Entry 2PUP (X-ray diffraction, 2.60 A resolution); this record covers chains A and B.

Chain A (and B):
Molecule: Methylthioribose kinase
From: Bacillus subtilis
Notes: EC 2.7.1.100; chain B of this document is another copy of the same molecule, construct and numbering; everything in this record applies to it too
UniProt: O31663 (MTNK_BACSU); numbering as in UniProt (aligned over 1-397)
Amino-acid sequence (397 residues; each row starts with the number of its first residue):
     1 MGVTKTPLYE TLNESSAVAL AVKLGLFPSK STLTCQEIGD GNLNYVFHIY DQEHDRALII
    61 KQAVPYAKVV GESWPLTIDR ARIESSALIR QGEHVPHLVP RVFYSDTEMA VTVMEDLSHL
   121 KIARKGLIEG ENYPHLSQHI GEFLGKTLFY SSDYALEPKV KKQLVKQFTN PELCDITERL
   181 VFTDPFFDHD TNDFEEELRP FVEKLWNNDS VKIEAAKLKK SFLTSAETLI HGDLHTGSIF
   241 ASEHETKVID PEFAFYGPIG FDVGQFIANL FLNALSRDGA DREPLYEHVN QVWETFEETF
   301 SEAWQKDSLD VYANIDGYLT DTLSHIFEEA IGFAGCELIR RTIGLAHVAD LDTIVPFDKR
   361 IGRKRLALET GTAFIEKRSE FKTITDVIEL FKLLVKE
Not modelled in the structure: 1-6, 19, 25-32, 53-54, 67-74, 397 (chain B: 1-8, 27-31, 41-43, 54-55, 66-73, 397)
Ion coordination: Mg2+ site 1: Asp250, Glu252 (together with ADP); Mg2+ site 2: Asp250 (together with ADP)
Small-molecule neighbours:
  - ADP (adenosine-5'-diphosphate): Ile38, Gly39, Asp40, Gly41, Asn44, Val46, Ile59, Lys61, Met114, Glu115, Asp116, Leu117, Ser118, Ile122, Gly237, Phe240, Ile249, Asp250, Glu252
  - CPS (3-[(3-cholamidopropyl)dimethylammonio]-1-propanesulfonate): Lys377, Glu380, Phe381, Asp386, Glu389, Leu390, Leu393
Curated features (UniProtKB/Swiss-Prot):
  - binding site (ATP): Asn44, Lys61, Glu115 to Leu117, Asp250 to Glu252
  - binding site (substrate): Asp233, Arg340

Interface between chain A and chain B:
Residue-residue contacts (68):
  Asp153(A) with Leu223(B); Thr224(B)
  Tyr154(A) with Lys220(B)
  Pro158(A) with Glu178(B); Leu223(B), hydrophobic
  Lys159(A) with Pro171(B)
  Lys161(A) with Leu223(B); Thr224(B)
  Lys162(A) with Pro171(B); Cys174(B); Glu178(B), salt bridge
  Lys166(A) with Lys166(B)
  Pro171(A) with Lys162(B)
  Cys174(A) with Lys162(B)
  Glu178(A) with Pro158(B); Lys162(B), salt bridge
  Phe182(A) with Tyr312(B), hydrogen bond (backbone-side chain)
  Thr183(A) with Val311(B); Tyr312(B)
  Phe186(A) with Tyr312(B)
  Phe187(A) with Val311(B), hydrophobic; Tyr312(B), hydrophobic
  Asp209(A) with Ile315(B)
  Lys212(A) with Tyr312(B); Ile315(B)
  Ile213(A) with Ile315(B), hydrophobic; Asp316(B); Tyr318(B); Asp321(B)
  Ala215(A) with Tyr312(B)
  Ala216(A) with Tyr312(B), hydrophobic; Tyr318(B)
  Lys217(A) with Asp321(B), salt bridge
  Lys220(A) with Tyr154(B); Glu227(B), salt bridge; Tyr318(B); His325(B)
  Leu223(A) with Asp153(B); Pro158(B), hydrophobic; Lys161(B), hydrogen bond (backbone-side chain)
  Thr224(A) with Asp153(B); Thr224(B); Ser225(B); Ala226(B), hydrogen bond (backbone-backbone); Glu227(B)
  Ser225(A) with Thr224(B)
  Ala226(A) with Thr224(B), hydrogen bond (backbone-backbone)
  Glu227(A) with Lys220(B), salt bridge; Thr224(B)
  Val311(A) with Thr183(B); Phe187(B), hydrophobic
  Tyr312(A) with Phe182(B), hydrogen bond (side chain-backbone); Thr183(B); Phe186(B); Phe187(B), hydrophobic; Lys212(B); Ala215(B); Ala216(B), hydrophobic
  Ile315(A) with Asp209(B); Lys212(B); Ile213(B), hydrophobic
  Asp316(A) with Ile213(B)
  Tyr318(A) with Ile213(B); Ala216(B); Lys220(B)
  Asp321(A) with Ile213(B); Lys217(B), salt bridge
  His325(A) with Lys220(B)
Also at the interface, not in a pair above, chain A (39 interface residues in all): Thr169, Glu172, Asp175, His189, Lys219, Gly317
Also at the interface, not in a pair above, chain B (40 interface residues in all): Lys159, Thr169, Glu172, Asp175, His189, Glu214, Lys219, Gly317

In short:
Chain A and chain B form an interface of 39 and 40 residues respectively, with 5 hydrogen bonds and 6 salt
bridges. Among the polar pairs are Lys162(A)-Glu178(B), Lys217(A)-Asp321(B) and Lys220(A)-Glu227(B). Bound to
chain A: ADP and compound CPS.
Both chains are Methylthioribose kinase (Bacillus subtilis). Entry 2PUP (Structures of 5-methylthioribose
kinase reveal substrate specificity and unusual mode of nucleotide binding) was determined by X-ray
diffraction (same publication as 2PU8, 2PUI, 2PUL and 2PUN).
